PDB entry 8I2H | electron microscopy, 6.00 A resolution (low resolution: residue-level contacts below are approximate; hydrogen-bond / salt-bridge calls are withheld) | chain A

[Chain A]
Molecule: Follicle-stimulating hormone receptor
Source organism: Homo sapiens
UniProtKB: P23945 (FSHR_HUMAN); numbering as in UniProt (aligned over 14-695)
Sequence (682 residues; row label = number of the first residue in the row):
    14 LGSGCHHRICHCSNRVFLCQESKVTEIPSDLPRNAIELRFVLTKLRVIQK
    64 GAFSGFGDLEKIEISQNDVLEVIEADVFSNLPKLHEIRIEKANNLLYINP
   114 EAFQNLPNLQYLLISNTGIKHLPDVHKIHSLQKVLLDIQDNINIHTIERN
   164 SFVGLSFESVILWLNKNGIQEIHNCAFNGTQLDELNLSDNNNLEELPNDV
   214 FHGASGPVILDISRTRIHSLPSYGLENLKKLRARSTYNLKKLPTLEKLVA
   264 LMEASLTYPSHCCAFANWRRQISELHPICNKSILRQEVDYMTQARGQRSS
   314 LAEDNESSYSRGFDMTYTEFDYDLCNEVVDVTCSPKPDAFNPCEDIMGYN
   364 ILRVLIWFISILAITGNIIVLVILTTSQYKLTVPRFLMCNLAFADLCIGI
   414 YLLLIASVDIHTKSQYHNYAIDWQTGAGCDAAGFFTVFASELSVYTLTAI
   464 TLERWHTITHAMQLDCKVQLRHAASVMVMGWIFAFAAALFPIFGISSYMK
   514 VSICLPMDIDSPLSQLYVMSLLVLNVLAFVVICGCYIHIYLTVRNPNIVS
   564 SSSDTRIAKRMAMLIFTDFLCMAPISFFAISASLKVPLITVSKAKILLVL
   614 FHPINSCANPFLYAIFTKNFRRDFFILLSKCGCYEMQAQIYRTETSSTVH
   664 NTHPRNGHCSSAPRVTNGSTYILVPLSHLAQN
Not modelled in the structure: 14-19, 288-343, 644-695
Swiss-Prot annotation at these positions:
  - modified residue: Tyr-335 (Sulfotyrosine)
  - glycosylation (N-linked (GlcNAc...) asparagine): Asn-191, Asn-199, Asn-293, Asn-318
  - natural variant: Ser-128 (S128Y: In OHSS), Ile-160 (I160T: In ODG1), Ala-189 (A189V: In ODG1), Asp-224 (D224V: In ODG1), Pro-348 (P348R: In ODG1), Ala-419 (A419T: In ODG1), Thr-449 (T449A: In OHSS; T449I: In OHSS), Met-512 (M512I: In OHSS), Val-514 (V514A: In OHSS), Pro-519 (P519T: In ODG1), Ile-545 (I545T: In OHSS), Asp-567 (D567G: Activating mutation resulting in 1.5-fold increase in basal cAMP production compared to the wild-type receptor; D567N: In OHSS), 4 further natural variant entries in UniProt
  - mutagenesis: Tyr-330 (Y330F: No change in intracellular cAMP accumulation), Tyr-335 (Y335F: Reduces intracellular cAMP accumulation)
What the authors report for this chain:
  - mutagenesis - D334G/Y335G/D336G (100-fold), Y335G (10-fold): decreased signaling in response to FSH
  - post-translational modification sites: Tyr-335 (citing earlier work)
  - mutagenesis - I411M/H615Y, H615Y: increased signaling in response to ML-109
  - specificity-determining residues: His-615
  - disease-associated variants - P348R, P519I, P587H: decreased signaling (citing earlier work)
  - disease-associated variants - N431I, T449A, T449I, I545T, D567G: increased signaling (citing earlier work)
  - mutagenesis - I411M/H615Y: increased binding to ML-109 (from molecular simulation)

[Summary]
UniProt lists 2 mutagenesis sites. The paper reports that N431I, T449A and T449I, among others, increase
signaling; the specificity determinant His-615; 12 substitutions were tested in all.
Chain A is Follicle-stimulating hormone receptor (Homo sapiens); the structure, Follicle stimulating hormone
receptor, was determined by electron microscopy.
